5DTY - chain A; structure by X-ray diffraction, 1.50 A resolution.

# Chain A
Name: Green fluorescent protein
Organism: Aequorea victoria
UniProt: P42212 (GFP_AEQVI); aligned to UniProt positions 1-227 over residues 11-239 (the alignment contains insertions or deletions, so no single offset holds)
Amino-acid sequence (246 residues; row label = number of the first residue in the row; note: 2 numbers in that range are skipped by the numbering (no residue carries them; nothing is unmodelled there); numbers below 1 keep their minus sign (His-8 is residue -8)):
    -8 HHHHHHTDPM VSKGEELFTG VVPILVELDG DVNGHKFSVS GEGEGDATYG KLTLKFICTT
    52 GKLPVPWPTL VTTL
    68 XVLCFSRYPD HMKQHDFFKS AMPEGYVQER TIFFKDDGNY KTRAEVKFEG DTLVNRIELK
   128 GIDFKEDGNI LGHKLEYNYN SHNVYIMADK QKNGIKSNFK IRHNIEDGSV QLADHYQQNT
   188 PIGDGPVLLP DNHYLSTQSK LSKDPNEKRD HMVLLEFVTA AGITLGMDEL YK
Construct notes: expression tag (-8 to 1); engineered mutation Val2 (Met1 in P42212), Leu65 (Phe64 in P42212), Leu70 (Gln69 in P42212), Ser164 (Val163 in P42212), Lys207 (Ala206 in P42212), Leu232 (His231 in P42212); chromophore (68, 68, 68)
Modified residues: PIA ([(4Z)-2-[(1S)-1-aminoethyl]-4-(4-hydroxybenzylidene)-5-oxo-4,5-dihydro-1H-imidazol-1-yl]acetic acid) at position 68
Covalent attachments: covalent link Leu65-PIA_68
Reported in the primary citation:
  - contacts within the chain: Tyr146-His149 (hydrogen bond)
  - conformationally variable residues: His149

# Overview
From the paper: conformational variability at His149; contacts within the chain involving Tyr146 and His149.
Chain A is Green fluorescent protein (Aequorea victoria); the structure, Crystal structure of rsEGFP2 in the
non-fluorescent off-state, was determined by X-ray diffraction together with 5DTZ, 5DU0 and 5DTX from the same
study.
